4RHX - chains A and B of the 4 polymer chains in the assembly; structure by X-ray diffraction, 2.03 A resolution.

Chain A (and B):
Name: Hypoxanthine-guanine phosphoribosyltransferase
Notes: chain B of this document is another copy of the same molecule, construct and numbering; everything in this record applies to it too
UniProtKB: A5U8U8 (A5U8U8_MYCTA); residues 2-202 here correspond to UniProt positions 16-216 (UniProt number = residue number + 14)
Amino-acid sequence (201 residues; row label = number of the first residue in the row):
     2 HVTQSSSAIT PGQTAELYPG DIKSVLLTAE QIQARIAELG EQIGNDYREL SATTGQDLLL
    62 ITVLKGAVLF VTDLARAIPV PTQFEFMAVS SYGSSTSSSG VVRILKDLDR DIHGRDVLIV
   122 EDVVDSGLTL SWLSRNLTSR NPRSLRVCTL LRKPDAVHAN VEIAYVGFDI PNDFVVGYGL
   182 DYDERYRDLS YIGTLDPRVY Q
Not modelled in the structure: 2-16, 95-98, 202 (chain B: 2-15, 50-51, 93-102)
Metal / ion sites: Mg2+ site 1: Glu122, Asp123; Mg2+ site 2: Asp182 (together with 3QF)
Small-molecule neighbours: 3QF ([2-([2-(2-amino-6-oxo-1,6-dihydro-9H-purin-9-yl)ethyl]{2-[(2-oxoethyl)(2-phosphonoethyl)amino]ethyl}amino)ethyl]phosphonic acid): Val64, Leu65, Lys66, Gly67, Val90, Ser91, Ser92, Tyr93, Asp123, Val124, Val125, Asp126, Ser127, Gly128, Leu129, Thr130, Lys154, Asp174, Phe175, Val176, Leu181, Asp182, Arg188

Chain A / chain B interface:
Contacting residue pairs (61):
  Leu18(A) - Ile79(B)
  Leu18(A) - Pro80(B)
  Leu18(A) - Val81(B)
  Leu18(A) - Pro82(B)
  Tyr19(A) - Pro82(B)  hydrophobic
  Gln34(A) - Arg77(B)
  Asp58(A) - Arg186(B)  salt bridge
  Leu65(A) - Phe87(B)  hydrophobic
  Lys66(A) - Phe85(B)
  Lys66(A) - Phe87(B)
  Lys66(A) - Asp110(B)  salt bridge
  Val69(A) - Val69(B)  hydrophobic
  Val69(A) - Thr73(B)
  Val69(A) - Phe87(B)  hydrophobic
  Leu70(A) - Arg77(B)
  Leu70(A) - Phe85(B)  hydrophobic
  Thr73(A) - Val69(B)
  Thr73(A) - Thr73(B)  hydrogen bond
  Asp74(A) - Arg77(B)  salt bridge
  Arg77(A) - Gln34(B)
  Arg77(A) - Asp74(B)  salt bridge
  Arg77(A) - Arg77(B)
  Arg77(A) - Tyr179(B)
  Arg77(A) - Asp189(B)
  Arg77(A) - Ser191(B)
  Pro80(A) - Leu18(B)
  Val81(A) - Leu18(B)
  Val81(A) - Asp189(B)
  Pro82(A) - Leu18(B)
  Pro82(A) - Tyr19(B)  hydrophobic
  Pro82(A) - Asp189(B)
  Thr83(A) - Asp189(B)  hydrogen bond (backbone-side chain)
  Gln84(A) - Glu185(B)
  Phe85(A) - Lys66(B)
  Phe85(A) - Leu70(B)  hydrophobic
  Phe85(A) - Arg188(B)
  Phe85(A) - Asp189(B)
  Glu86(A) - Lys66(B)  salt bridge
  Glu86(A) - Glu185(B)
  Phe87(A) - Lys66(B)
  Phe87(A) - Val69(B)  hydrophobic
  Lys107(A) - Leu65(B)
  Lys107(A) - Phe87(B)  hydrogen bond (side chain-backbone)
  Lys107(A) - Lys107(B)
  Lys107(A) - Asp108(B)
  Asp108(A) - Lys107(B)  hydrogen bond (backbone-side chain)
  Asp110(A) - Lys66(B)  salt bridge
  Asp110(A) - Glu185(B)
  Arg111(A) - Asp184(B)  salt bridge
  Arg111(A) - Glu185(B)
  Tyr179(A) - Arg77(B)
  Glu185(A) - Gln84(B)
  Arg186(A) - Asp58(B)  salt bridge
  Arg186(A) - Gln84(B)
  Arg188(A) - Phe85(B)
  Asp189(A) - Arg77(B)
  Asp189(A) - Val81(B)
  Asp189(A) - Pro82(B)
  Asp189(A) - Thr83(B)  hydrogen bond (side chain-backbone)
  Asp189(A) - Phe85(B)
  Ser191(A) - Arg77(B)
Interface residues without a listed pair, chain A (31 interface residues in all): Ala76, Ile79
Interface residues without a listed pair, chain B (32 interface residues in all): Ala76, Glu86, Arg111

Summary:
31 residues of chain A face 32 of chain B across their interface; the contacts include 5 hydrogen bonds and 8
salt bridges. Polar pairs include Asp58(A)-Arg186(B), Lys66(A)-Asp110(B) and Asp74(A)-Arg77(B). Bound to chain
A: compound 3QF.
Chain A and chain B are both Hypoxanthine-guanine phosphoribosyltransferase; the structure, Structures of
Mycobacterium tuberculosis 6-oxopurine phosphoribosyltransferase which is a potential target for drug
development against this ..., was determined by X-ray diffraction, deposited together with 4RHT, 4RHU and
4RHY.
